8XO3 - chains A and B; structure by X-ray diffraction, 1.10 A resolution.

== Chain A ==
Name: Fusion glycoprotein F1
UniProtKB: P69353 (FUS_MEASE); residue numbers follow UniProt; this construct covers 138-184
Sequence (49 residues; row label = number of the first residue in the row):
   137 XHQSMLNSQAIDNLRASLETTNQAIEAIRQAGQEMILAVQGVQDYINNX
Modified positions: ACE (acetyl group) at position 137; NH2 (amino group) at position 185
Sequence notes: acetylation (137); amidation (185)

== Chain B ==
Name: Fusion glycoprotein F1
UniProtKB: P69353 (FUS_MEASE); residue numbers follow UniProt; this construct covers 452-486
Sequence (37 residues; each row starts with the number of its first residue):
   451 XISLERLDVGTNLGNAIAKLEDAKELLESSDQILRSX
Modified positions: ACE (acetyl group) at position 451; NH2 (amino group) at position 487
Sequence notes: acetylation (451); amidation (487)
Ion coordination: Ca2+ near Asp472 (its only coordinating residue here)

== Chain A / chain B interface ==
Residue-residue contacts (39; chain A residue first):
  Asn149(A) - Ile483(B)  hydrogen bond (side chain-backbone)
  Asn149(A) - Ser486(B)
  Asn149(A) - NH2_487(B)
  Leu150(A) - Leu484(B)  hydrophobic
  Ala152(A) - Ile483(B)
  Ser153(A) - Ser480(B)  hydrogen bond
  Ser153(A) - Ile483(B)
  Ser153(A) - Leu484(B)
  Thr156(A) - Leu476(B)
  Thr156(A) - Ser479(B)
  Thr156(A) - Ser480(B)
  Thr156(A) - Ile483(B)
  Thr157(A) - Ser480(B)  hydrogen bond
  Gln159(A) - Leu476(B)
  Ala160(A) - Ala473(B)
  Ala160(A) - Leu476(B)  hydrophobic
  Ala160(A) - Leu477(B)  hydrophobic
  Ala163(A) - Lys469(B)
  Ala163(A) - Ala473(B)  hydrophobic
  Ile164(A) - Ala473(B)  hydrophobic
  Gln166(A) - Lys469(B)  hydrogen bond
  Ala167(A) - Ala466(B)
  Ala167(A) - Lys469(B)
  Ala167(A) - Leu470(B)  hydrophobic
  Glu170(A) - Asn462(B)
  Glu170(A) - Asn465(B)  hydrogen bond
  Glu170(A) - Ala466(B)
  Met171(A) - Leu463(B)  hydrophobic
  Met171(A) - Ala466(B)  hydrophobic
  Met171(A) - Leu470(B)  hydrophobic
  Leu173(A) - Asn462(B)
  Ala174(A) - Val459(B)
  Ala174(A) - Asn462(B)
  Ala174(A) - Leu463(B)  hydrophobic
  Gly177(A) - Val459(B)
  Val178(A) - Val459(B)
  Tyr181(A) - Glu455(B)
  Tyr181(A) - Arg456(B)
  Tyr181(A) - Leu457(B)  hydrogen bond (side chain-backbone)
Other interface residues (no listed pair), chain B (20 interface residues in all): Asp472

== In short ==
19 residues of chain A face 20 of chain B across their interface, with 6 hydrogen bonds. Polar contacts
include Asn149(A)-Ile483(B), Ser153(A)-Ser480(B) and Thr157(A)-Ser480(B).
Here chain A is Fusion glycoprotein F1 and chain B is Fusion glycoprotein F1. Entry 8XO3 (Crystal structure of
measles virus fusion inhibitor M1 complexed with F protein HR1 (HR1-47) (P321 space ...) was determined by
X-ray diffraction together with 8XNE, 8XO2, 8XO4, 8XO5, 8XO6, 8XO7 and 8XO8 from the same study.
